PDB entry 7TTE | X-ray diffraction, 2.70 A resolution | chains A and E of the 5 polymer chains in the assembly

# Chain A
Protein: Tubulin alpha-1B chain
From: Sus scrofa
Reference sequence: Q2XVP4 (TBA1B_PIG); residue numbers follow UniProt; this construct covers 1-438
Sequence (438 residues; row label = number of the first residue in the row):
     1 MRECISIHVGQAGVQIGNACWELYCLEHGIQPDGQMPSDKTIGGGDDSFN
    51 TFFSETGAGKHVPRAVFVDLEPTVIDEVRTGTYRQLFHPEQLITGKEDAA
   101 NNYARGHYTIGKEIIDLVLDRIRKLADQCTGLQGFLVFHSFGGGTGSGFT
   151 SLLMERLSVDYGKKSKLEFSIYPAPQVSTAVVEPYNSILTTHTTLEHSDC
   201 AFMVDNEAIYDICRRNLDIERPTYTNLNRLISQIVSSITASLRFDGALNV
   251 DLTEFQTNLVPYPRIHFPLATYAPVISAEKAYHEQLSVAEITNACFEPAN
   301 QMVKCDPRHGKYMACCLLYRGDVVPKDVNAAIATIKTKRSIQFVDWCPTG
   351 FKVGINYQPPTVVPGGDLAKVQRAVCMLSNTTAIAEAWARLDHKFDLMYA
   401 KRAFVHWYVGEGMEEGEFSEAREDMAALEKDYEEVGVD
Unresolved in the structure: 38-45, 281-284, 437-438
Curated features (UniProtKB/Swiss-Prot):
  - motif: M1 to C4 (MREC motif)
  - active site: E254
  - binding site (GTP): G10, Q11, A12, Q15, E71, A99, S140, G143, G144, T145, G146, T179, E183, N206, Y224, N228, L252
  - binding site (Mg(2+)): E71
  - modified residue: K40 (N6,N6,N6-trimethyllysine), S48 (Phosphoserine), S232 (Phosphoserine), Y282 (3'-nitrotyrosine), R339 (Omega-N-methylarginine)
  - cross-link (Glycyl lysine isopeptide (Lys-Gly)): K326 (interchain with G-Cter in ubiquitin), K370 (interchain with G-Cter in ubiquitin)

# Chain E
Protein: Stathmin-4
From: Rattus norvegicus
Reference sequence: P63043 (STMN4_RAT); residues 5-145 here correspond to UniProt positions 49-189 (UniProt number = residue number + 44)
Sequence (143 residues; each row starts with the number of its first residue):
     3 MADMEVIELNKATSGQSWEVILKPPSFDGVPEFNASLPRRRDPSLEEIQK
    53 KLEAAEERRKYQEAELLKHLAEKREHEREVIQKAIEENNNFIKMAKEKLA
   103 QKMESNKENREAHLAAMLERLQEKDKHAEEVRKNKELKEEASR
Unresolved in the structure: 3-6, 34-44, 141-145
Differences from the reference sequence: initiating methionine (3); expression tag (4); engineered mutation A14 (Cys58 in P63043), W20 (Phe64 in P63043)
Curated features (UniProtKB/Swiss-Prot):
  - modified residue: S46 (Phosphoserine)

# How chain A and chain E interact
Pairs across the interface - 70 pairs, chain A then chain E:
  H107(A) with L54(E)
  Y108(A) with L54(E), hydrophobic; A57(E), hydrophobic
  T109(A) with R61(E), hydrogen bond
  K112(A) with L54(E); E55(E); E58(E)
  L152(A) with I50(E), hydrophobic; L54(E), hydrophobic
  E155(A) with I50(E)
  R156(A) with L47(E)
  V159(A) with P45(E); L47(E), hydrophobic
  H197(A) with P45(E)
  F244(A) with S16(E)
  D245(A) with A14(E); T15(E); S16(E), hydrogen bond (backbone-backbone); G17(E)
  G246(A) with A14(E); G17(E)
  A247(A) with N12(E); Q18(E); S19(E)
  L248(A) with L11(E), hydrophobic; S19(E)
  Y262(A) with P33(E), hydrogen bond (side chain-backbone)
  P325(A) with Q18(E); W20(E), hydrophobic
  V328(A) with W20(E), hydrophobic
  N329(A) with W20(E), hydrogen bond; V22(E)
  K336(A) with L24(E)
  D345(A) with P27(E); S28(E), hydrogen bond (backbone-backbone); F29(E), hydrogen bond (backbone-backbone)
  W346(A) with P27(E); F29(E), hydrophobic; G31(E); P33(E)
  C347(A) with P27(E)
  P348(A) with K25(E); P27(E)
  T349(A) with I23(E); L24(E), hydrogen bond (backbone-backbone); K25(E), hydrogen bond (backbone-backbone)
  G350(A) with V22(E)
  F351(A) with E21(E); V22(E), hydrogen bond (backbone-backbone)
  K352(A) with W20(E); E21(E)
  V353(A) with S19(E); W20(E), hydrogen bond (backbone-backbone)
  G354(A) with Q18(E)
  I355(A) with S16(E); G17(E); Q18(E), hydrogen bond (backbone-backbone); W20(E), hydrophobic
  N356(A) with S16(E), hydrogen bond
  Y357(A) with T15(E); S16(E), hydrogen bond (backbone-backbone); G17(E); Q18(E), hydrogen bond
  Q358(A) with S16(E)
  G410(A) with R61(E); Q64(E), hydrogen bond (backbone-side chain)
  E411(A) with R61(E), hydrogen bond (backbone-side chain)
  G412(A) with A57(E); R60(E), hydrogen bond (backbone-side chain)
  E414(A) with R60(E), salt bridge
Interface residues without a listed pair, chain A (42 interface residues in all): D46, E113, E196, I332, M413
Interface residues without a listed pair, chain E (33 interface residues in all): K13, P26, S46, K53

# In short
The interface between chain A and chain E involves 42 residues on one side and 33 on the other, with 17
hydrogen bonds and 1 salt bridge. Among the polar pairs are E414(A)-R60(E), T109(A)-R61(E) and Y262(A)-P33(E).
Chain A is Tubulin alpha-1B chain (Sus scrofa) and chain E is Stathmin-4 (Rattus norvegicus); the structure,
Tubulin-RB3_SLD in complex with compound 12j, was determined by X-ray diffraction, deposited together with
7TTD and 7TTF.
